Entry 3VKA (X-ray diffraction, 1.57 A resolution); this record covers chains A and B.

# Chain A (and B)
Molecule: MoeO5
From: Streptomyces ghanaensis
Notes: chain B of this document is another copy of the same molecule, construct and numbering; everything in this record applies to it too
Reference sequence: A0A011 (A0A011_9ACTO); residues 1-281 here = UniProt positions 1-281
Sequence (286 residues; row label = number of the first residue in the row; numbers below 1 keep their minus sign (Ala-4 is residue -4)):
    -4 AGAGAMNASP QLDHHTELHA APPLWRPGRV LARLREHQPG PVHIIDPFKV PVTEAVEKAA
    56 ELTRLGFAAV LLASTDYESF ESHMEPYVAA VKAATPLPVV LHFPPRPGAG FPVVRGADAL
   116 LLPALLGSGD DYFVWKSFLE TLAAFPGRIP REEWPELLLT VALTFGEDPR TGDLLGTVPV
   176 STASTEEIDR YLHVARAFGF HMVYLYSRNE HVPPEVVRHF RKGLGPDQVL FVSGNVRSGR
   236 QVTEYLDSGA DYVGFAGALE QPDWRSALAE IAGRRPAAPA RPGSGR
Not modelled in the structure: -4 to 15, 269-281 (chain B: -4 to 16, 269-281)
Sequence notes: expression tag (-4 to 0)
Bound ions: Mg2+: Leu137, Ala138, Phe140 (shared with Leu137(B), Ala138(B), Phe140(B) of chain B)
Residues lining bound ligands: FPQ ((2R)-3-(phosphonooxy)-2-{[(2Z,6E)-3,7,11-trimethyldodeca-2,6,10-trien-1-yl]oxy}propanoic acid): Ile39, Ala68, Ser69, Thr70, His97, Phe98, Pro99, Pro118, Leu120, Ala157, Thr159, Thr166, Leu170, Tyr199, Tyr201, Ser228, Gly229, Asn230, Gly249, Phe250, Ala251, Gly252
From the paper describing this entry:
  - mutagenesis - H97C: abolished catalytic activity
  - catalytic residues: His97

# Chain A / chain B interface
Contacting residue pairs (47):
  Leu19(A) - Ala138(B)  hydrophobic
  Trp20(A) - Tyr127(B)  hydrophobic
  Trp20(A) - Lys131(B)
  Trp20(A) - Leu134(B)  hydrophobic
  Trp20(A) - Glu135(B)
  Arg21(A) - Glu135(B)  salt bridge
  Leu121(A) - Phe193(B)  hydrophobic
  Asp126(A) - Ala192(B)
  Asp126(A) - Phe193(B)
  Asp126(A) - Gly194(B)
  Val129(A) - Ala192(B)
  Val129(A) - Phe193(B)  hydrophobic
  Trp130(A) - Trp130(B)  hydrophobic
  Trp130(A) - Phe133(B)  hydrophobic
  Trp130(A) - Phe193(B)  hydrogen bond (side chain-backbone)
  Trp130(A) - Phe195(B)  hydrophobic
  Lys131(A) - Trp20(B)
  Lys131(A) - Leu154(B)
  Lys131(A) - Phe193(B)
  Lys131(A) - Gly194(B)  hydrogen bond (side chain-backbone)
  Phe133(A) - Trp130(B)  hydrophobic
  Leu134(A) - Leu137(B)  hydrophobic
  Glu135(A) - Trp20(B)
  Glu135(A) - Arg21(B)  salt bridge
  Leu137(A) - Leu134(B)  hydrophobic
  Leu137(A) - Leu137(B)
  Leu137(A) - Ala138(B)
  Ala138(A) - Leu19(B)  hydrophobic
  Ala138(A) - Leu137(B)
  Ala138(A) - Phe140(B)
  Phe140(A) - Ala138(B)
  Phe140(A) - Phe140(B)
  Leu154(A) - Lys131(B)
  Leu154(A) - Leu134(B)  hydrophobic
  Arg185(A) - His188(B)
  His188(A) - Arg185(B)
  Ala192(A) - Asp126(B)
  Ala192(A) - Val129(B)
  Phe193(A) - Leu121(B)  hydrophobic
  Phe193(A) - Asp126(B)
  Phe193(A) - Val129(B)  hydrophobic
  Phe193(A) - Trp130(B)  hydrogen bond (backbone-side chain)
  Phe193(A) - Lys131(B)
  Phe193(A) - Phe193(B)  hydrophobic
  Gly194(A) - Asp126(B)
  Gly194(A) - Lys131(B)  hydrogen bond (backbone-side chain)
  Phe195(A) - Trp130(B)  hydrophobic
Other interface residues (no listed pair), chain A (24 interface residues in all): Tyr127, Val189, His196
Other interface residues (no listed pair), chain B (25 interface residues in all): Glu181, Val189, His196

# Summary
24 residues of chain A and 25 residues of chain B are in contact, with 4 hydrogen bonds and 2 salt bridges.
Among the polar pairs are Arg21(A)-Glu135(B), Trp130(A)-Phe193(B) and Lys131(A)-Gly194(B). Chain A binds
compound FPQ. Leu137(A), Ala138(A) and Phe140(A) coordinate Mg2+. From the paper: the catalytic residue
His97(A); H97C of chain A abolishes catalytic activity.
Both chains are MoeO5 (Streptomyces ghanaensis). Entry 3VKA (Crystal structure of MoeO5 soaked for 3 hours in
FsPP) was determined by X-ray diffraction, deposited together with 3VK5, 3VKB and 3VKD.
